7XT7 - chains N and a of the 35 polymer chains in the assembly; structure by electron microscopy, 4.20 A resolution (low resolution: residue-level contacts below are approximate; hydrogen-bond / salt-bridge calls are withheld).

Chain N:
Molecule: 198-nt DNA strand
Sequence (198 nucleotides; numbered -125 to 72; the number before each row is that of its first residue; numbers below 1 keep their minus sign (DG-125 is residue -125)):
  -125 GCTTACGTCAGTCTGGCCATCTTTGTGTTTGGTGTGTTTGGGTGGTGGCC
   -75 GTTTTCGTTGTTTTTTTCTGTCTCGTGCCTGGTGTCTTGGGTGTTTTCCC
   -25 CAAAAAGGTTAAAACGCGGGGGACAGCGCGTACGTGCGTTTAAGCGGTGC
    25 TAGAGCTGTCTACGACCAATTGAGCGGCCTCGGCACCGGGATTCTGAT
Disordered / not traced: -125 to -54, -34 to -24

Chain a:
Name: Histone H3.3
From: Homo sapiens
UniProtKB: P84243 (H33_HUMAN); residues 0-135 here correspond to UniProt positions 1-136 (UniProt number = residue number + 1)
Chain sequence (139 residues; each row starts with the number of its first residue; numbers below 1 keep their minus sign (Gly-3 is residue -3)):
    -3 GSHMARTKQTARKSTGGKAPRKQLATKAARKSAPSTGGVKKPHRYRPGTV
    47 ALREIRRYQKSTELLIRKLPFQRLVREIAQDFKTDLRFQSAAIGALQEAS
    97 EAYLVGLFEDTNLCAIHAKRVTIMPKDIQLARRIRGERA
Disordered / not traced: -3 to 42, 135
Construct notes: expression tag (-3 to -1)

Interface between chain N and chain a:
Residue-residue contacts - 15 pairs, chain N then chain a:
  DA16(N) - Lys115(a)
  DT25(N) - Gly44(a)
  DA26(N) - Gly44(a)
  DA26(N) - Thr45(a)
  DA26(N) - Val46(a)
  DA26(N) - Ala47(a)
  DC34(N) - Arg63(a)
  DC34(N) - Leu65(a)
  DC34(N) - Pro66(a)
  DC34(N) - Arg69(a)
  DT35(N) - Arg63(a)
  DT35(N) - Lys64(a)
  DT35(N) - Leu65(a)
  DA43(N) - Arg83(a)
  DT44(N) - Arg83(a)
Interface residues without a listed pair, chain N (8 interface residues in all): DG27
Interface residues without a listed pair, chain a (12 interface residues in all): Pro43

Overview:
8 residues of chain N and 12 residues of chain a are in contact.
Here chain N is a 198-nt DNA strand and chain a is Histone H3.3 (Homo sapiens). Entry 7XT7 (RNA polymerase II
elongation complex transcribing a nucleosome (EC49B)) was determined by electron microscopy, deposited
together with 7XN7, 7XSE, 7XSX, 7XSZ, 7XTD and 7XTI.
